PDB entry 7NG5 | electron microscopy, 3.80 A resolution | chains B and D of the 7 polymer chains in the assembly

# Chain B (and D)
Molecule: Lon protease homolog, mitochondrial
From: Homo sapiens
Notes: EC 3.4.21.53; chain D of this document is another copy of the same molecule, construct and numbering; everything in this record applies to it too
UniProtKB: P36776 (LONM_HUMAN); numbering as in UniProt (aligned over 115-959)
Chain sequence (853 residues; row label = number of the first residue in the row):
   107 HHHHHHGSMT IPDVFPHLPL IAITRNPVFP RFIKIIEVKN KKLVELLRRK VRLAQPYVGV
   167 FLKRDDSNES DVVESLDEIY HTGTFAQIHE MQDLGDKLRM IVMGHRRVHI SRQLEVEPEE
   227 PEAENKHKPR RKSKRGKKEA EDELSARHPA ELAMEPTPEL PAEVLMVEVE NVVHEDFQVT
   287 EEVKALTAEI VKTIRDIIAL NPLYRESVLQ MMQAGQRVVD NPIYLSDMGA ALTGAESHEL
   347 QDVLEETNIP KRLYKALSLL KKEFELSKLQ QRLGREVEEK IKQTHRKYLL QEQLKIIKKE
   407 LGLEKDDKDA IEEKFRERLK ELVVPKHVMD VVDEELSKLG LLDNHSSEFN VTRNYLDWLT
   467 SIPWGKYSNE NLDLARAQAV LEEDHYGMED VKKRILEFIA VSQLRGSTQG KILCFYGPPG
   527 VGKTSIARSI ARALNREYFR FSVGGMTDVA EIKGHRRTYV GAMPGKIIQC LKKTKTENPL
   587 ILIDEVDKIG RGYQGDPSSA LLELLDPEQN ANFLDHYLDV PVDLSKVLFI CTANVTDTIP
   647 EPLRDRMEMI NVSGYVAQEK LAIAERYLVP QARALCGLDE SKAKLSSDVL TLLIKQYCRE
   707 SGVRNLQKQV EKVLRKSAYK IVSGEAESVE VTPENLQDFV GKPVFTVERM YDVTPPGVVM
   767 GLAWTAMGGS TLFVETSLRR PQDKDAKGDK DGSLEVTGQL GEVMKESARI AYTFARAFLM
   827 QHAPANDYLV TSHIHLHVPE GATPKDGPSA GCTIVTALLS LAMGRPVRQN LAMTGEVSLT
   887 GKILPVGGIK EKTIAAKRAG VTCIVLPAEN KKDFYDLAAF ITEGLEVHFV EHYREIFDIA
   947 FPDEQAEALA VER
Disordered / not traced: 107-122, 222-271, 949-959
Differences from the reference sequence: expression tag (107-114)
Bound ions: Mg2+: T530 (together with ATP)
Ligand contacts:
  - ATP (adenosine-5'-triphosphate), molecule 1: H491, Y492, P524, P525, G526, V527, G528, K529, T530, S531, N640, Y661, I669, Y673, R710
  - ATP, molecule 2: E614, P648, R652
Swiss-Prot annotation at these positions:
  - active site: S855, K898
  - binding site (ATP): G523 to T530
Reported in the primary citation:
  - binding site for ATP: R652
  - mutagenesis - K529R, E591Q, T803V, E812A, S855A: abolished catalytic activity (proteolytic activity)
  - mutagenesis - S855A: unchanged catalytic activity (ATPase activity)
  - catalytic residues: T803, H841, H843, S855
  - catalytic residues: E801, R815, K898 (proposed by the authors, not directly observed)
  - mutagenesis - T803V: decreased catalytic activity on ATPase
  - mutagenesis - H841F, H843F: abolished catalytic activity on proteolytically
  - mutagenesis - E801A: decreased catalytic activity (protease activity)
  - mutagenesis - E801A, E812A: decreased catalytic activity (ATPase activity)
  - mutagenesis - K529R, E591Q: abolished catalytic activity on ATPase

# Chain B / chain D interface
Contacting residue pairs - 5 pairs, chain B then chain D:
  K147(B) with R323(D), hydrogen bond (side chain-backbone); V324(D)
  R154(B) with D326(D), salt bridge
  K203(B) with Q322(D), hydrogen bond (side chain-backbone); V324(D)
Also at the interface, not in a pair above, chain B (4 interface residues in all): E151

# In short
The chain B/chain D interface involves 4 residues from each chain; the contacts include 2 hydrogen bonds and 1
salt bridge. Polar pairs include R154(B)-D326(D), K147(B)-R323(D) and K203(B)-Q322(D). From the paper:
catalytic residues T803(B), H841(B) and H843(B) among others; K529R, E591Q and T803V of chain B, among others,
abolish catalytic activity (proteolytic activity); 8 substitutions were tested in all.
Chain B and chain D are both Lon protease homolog, mitochondrial (Homo sapiens); the structure, P1c-state of
wild type human mitochondrial LONP1 protease with bound substrate protein in presence of ATP/ADP ..., was
determined by electron microscopy (same publication as 7NFY, 7NG4, 7NGC and 7NGF).
